Entry 6DV9 (X-ray diffraction, 3.80 A resolution); this record covers chains D and G of the 9 polymer chains in the assembly.

# Chain D
Name: DNA-directed RNA polymerase subunit beta'
Source organism: Mycobacterium tuberculosis (strain ATCC 25618 / H37Rv)
Notes: EC 2.7.7.6
UniProtKB: P9WGY7 (RPOC_MYCTU); residue numbers follow UniProt; this construct covers 1-1316
Amino-acid sequence (1316 residues; numbered 1 to 1316; the number before each row is that of its first residue):
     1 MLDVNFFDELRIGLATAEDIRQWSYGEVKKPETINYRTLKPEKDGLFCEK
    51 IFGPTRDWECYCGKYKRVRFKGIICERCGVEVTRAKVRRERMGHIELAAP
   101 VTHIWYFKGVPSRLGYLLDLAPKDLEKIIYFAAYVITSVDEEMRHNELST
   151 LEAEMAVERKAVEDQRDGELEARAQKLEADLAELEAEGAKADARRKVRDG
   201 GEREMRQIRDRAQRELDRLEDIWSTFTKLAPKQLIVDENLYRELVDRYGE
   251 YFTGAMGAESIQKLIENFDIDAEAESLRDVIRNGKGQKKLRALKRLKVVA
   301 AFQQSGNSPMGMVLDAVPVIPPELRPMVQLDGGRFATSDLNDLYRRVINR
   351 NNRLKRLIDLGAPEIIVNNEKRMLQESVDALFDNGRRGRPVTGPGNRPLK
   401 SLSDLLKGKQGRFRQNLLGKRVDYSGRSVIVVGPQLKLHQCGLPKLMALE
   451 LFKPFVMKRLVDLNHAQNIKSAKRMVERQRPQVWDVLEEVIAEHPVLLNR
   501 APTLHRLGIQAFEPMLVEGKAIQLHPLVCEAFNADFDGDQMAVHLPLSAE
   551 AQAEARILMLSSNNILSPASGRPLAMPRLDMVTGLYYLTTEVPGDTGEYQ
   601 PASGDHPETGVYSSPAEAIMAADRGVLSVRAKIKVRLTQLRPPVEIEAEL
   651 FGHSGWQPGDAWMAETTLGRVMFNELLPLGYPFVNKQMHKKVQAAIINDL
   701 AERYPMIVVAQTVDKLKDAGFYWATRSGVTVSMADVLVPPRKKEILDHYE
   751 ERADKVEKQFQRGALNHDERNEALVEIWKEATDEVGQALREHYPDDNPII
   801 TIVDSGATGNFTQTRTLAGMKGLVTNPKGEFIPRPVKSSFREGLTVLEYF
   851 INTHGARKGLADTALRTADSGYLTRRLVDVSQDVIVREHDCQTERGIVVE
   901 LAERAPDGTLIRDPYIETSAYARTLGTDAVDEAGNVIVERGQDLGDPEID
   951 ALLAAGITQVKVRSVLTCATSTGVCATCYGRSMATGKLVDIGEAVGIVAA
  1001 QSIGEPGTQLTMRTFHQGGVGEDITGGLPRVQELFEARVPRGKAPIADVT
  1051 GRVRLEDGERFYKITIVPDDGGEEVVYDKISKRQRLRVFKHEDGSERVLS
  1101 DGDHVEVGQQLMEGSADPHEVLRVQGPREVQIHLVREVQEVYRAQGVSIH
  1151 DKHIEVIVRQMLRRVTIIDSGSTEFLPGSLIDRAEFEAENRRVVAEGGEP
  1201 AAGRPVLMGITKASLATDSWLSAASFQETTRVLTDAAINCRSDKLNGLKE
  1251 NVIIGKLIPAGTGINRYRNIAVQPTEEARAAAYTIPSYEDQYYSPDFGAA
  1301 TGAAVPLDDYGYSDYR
Not modelled in the structure: 1-2, 1012-1025, 1282-1316
UniProt features mapped onto this chain:
  - binding site (Zn(2+)): Cys60, Cys62, Cys75, Cys78, Cys891, Cys968, Cys975, Cys978
  - binding site (Mg(2+)): Asp535, Asp537, Asp539
Metal / ion sites: Zn2+ site 1: Cys60, Cys62, Cys75, Cys78; Mg2+: Asp535, Asp537, Asp539 (shared with 1 residue of chain I); Zn2+ site 2: Cys891, Cys968, Cys975, Cys978

# Chain G
Molecule: 17-nt DNA strand
Sequence (17 nucleotides; each row starts with the number of its first residue):
     4 GCATCCGTGAGTCGAGG

# Interface between chain D and chain G
Contacting residue pairs - 23 pairs, chain D then chain G:
  Lys108(D) - DG10(G)  phosphate contact
  Val110(D) - DG10(G)  sugar contact
  Gln287(D) - DG4(G)  hydrogen bond to the phosphate
  Arg291(D) - DC5(G)  base contact
  Arg386(D) - DG10(G)  phosphate contact
  Arg386(D) - DT11(G)  salt bridge to the phosphate
  Lys409(D) - DG14(G)  salt bridge to the phosphate
  Lys409(D) - DT15(G)  salt bridge to the phosphate
  Arg414(D) - DA13(G)  salt bridge to the phosphate
  Arg414(D) - DT15(G)  salt bridge to the phosphate
  Arg421(D) - DG17(G)  salt bridge to the phosphate
  Arg427(D) - DG17(G)  hydrogen bond to the sugar
  Ala501(D) - DC16(G)  sugar contact
  Pro502(D) - DT15(G)  base contact
  Thr867(D) - DG14(G)  sugar contact
  Ala868(D) - DG14(G)  sugar contact
  Gly871(D) - DG14(G)  sugar contact
  Tyr872(D) - DG12(G)  phosphate contact
  Tyr872(D) - DA13(G)  sugar contact
  Arg875(D) - DA13(G)  salt bridge to the phosphate
  Gln1227(D) - DG12(G)  sugar contact
  Glu1228(D) - DT11(G)  phosphate contact
  Glu1228(D) - DG12(G)  hydrogen bond to the phosphate
Also at the interface, not in a pair above, chain D (21 interface residues in all): Lys407, Ala864, Thr1230

# In short
21 residues of chain D face 10 of chain G across their interface, with 3 hydrogen bonds and 7 salt bridges.
Among the polar pairs are Arg427(D)-DG17(G), Gln287(D)-DG4(G) and Glu1228(D)-DG12(G). UniProt lists 8
Zn2+-binding residues and 3 Mg2+-binding residues on chain D.
Chain D is DNA-directed RNA polymerase subunit beta' (Mycobacterium tuberculosis (strain ATCC 25618 / H37Rv))
and chain G is a 17-nt DNA strand; the structure, Crystal structure of Mycobacterium tuberculosis
transcription initiation complex(ECF sigma factor L) containing 5nt RNA with 4nt ..., was determined by X-ray
diffraction (same publication as 6DVB, 6DVC, 6DVD and 6DVE).
